PDB entry 7DUG | X-ray diffraction, 3.75 A resolution | chains A and N of the 23 polymer chains in the assembly

Chain A:
Molecule: 30S Ribosomal RNA rRNA
Source organism: Thermus thermophilus HB8
Sequence (1522 nucleotides; each row starts with the number of its first residue; note: 42 numbers in that range are skipped by the numbering (no residue carries them; nothing is unmodelled there); a row labelled like 190A-190L holds insertion residues (190A, then the next letters in order); numbering starts at 0):
     0 UUUGUUGGAGAGUCUGAUCCUGGCUCAGGGUGAACGCUGGCGGCGUGCCU
    50 AAGACAUGCAAGUCGUGCGGG
    73 CCGCGGGGUUUU
    88 ACUCCG
    95 UGGUC
   101 AGCGGCGGACGGGUGAGUAACGCGUGGGU
  129A G
   130 ACCUACCCGGAAGAGGGGGACAACCCGGGGAAACUCGGGCUAAUCCCCCA
   180 UGUGGACCCGC
190A-190L CCCUUGGGGUGU
   191 GUCCAAAGGGCUUU
   216 GCCCGCUUCCGGAUGGGCCCGCGUCCCAUCAGCUAGUUGGUGGGGUAAUG
   266 GCCCACCAAGGCGACGACGGGUAGCCGGUCUGAGAGGAUGGCCGGCCACA
   316 GGGGCACUGAGACACGGGCCCCACUCCUACGGGAGGCAGCAGUUAGGAAU
   366 CUUCCGCAAUGGGCGCAAGCCUGACGGAGCGACGCCGCUUGGAGGAAGAA
   416 GCCCUUCGGGGUGUAAACUCCUGAA
   442 CCCGGGACGAAACCCCCGACGA
   474 GGGGACUGACGGUACCGGG
   494 GUAAUAGCGCCGGCCAACUCCGUGCCAGCAGCCGCGGUAAUACGGAGGGC
   544 GCGAGCGUUACCCGGAUUCACUGGGCGUAAAGGGCGUGUAGGCGGCCUGG
   594 GGCGUCCCAUGUGAAAGACCACGGCUCAACCGUGGGGGAGCGUGGGAUAC
   644 GCUCAGGCUAGACGGUGGGAGAGGGUGGUGGAAUUCCCGGAGUAGCGGUG
   694 AAAUGCGCAGAUACCGGGAGGAACGCCGAUGGCGAAGGCAGCCACCUGGU
   744 CCACCCGUGACGCUGAGGCGCGAAAGCGUGGGGAGCAAACCGGAUUAGAU
   794 ACCCGGGUAGUCCACGCCCUAAACGAUGCGCGCUAGGUCUCUGGGUCU
   848 CCUGGGGGCCGAAGCUAACGCGUUAAGCGCGCCGCCUGGGGAGUACGGCC
   898 GCAAGGCUGAAACUCAAAGGAAUUGACGGGGGCCCGCACAAGCGGUGGAG
   948 CAUGUGGUUUAAUUCGAAGXAACGCGAAGAACCUUACCAGGCCUUGACAU
   998 GCUAGG
 1003A G
  1004 AACCCGGGUGAAAGCCUGGGGUGCCCC
1030A-1030D GCGA
  1031 GGGGAGCCCUAGCACAGGUGCUGCAUGGCCGUCGUCAGCUCGUGCCGUGA
  1081 GGUGUUGGGUUAAGUCCCGCAACGAGCGCAACCCCCGCCGUUAGUUGCCA
  1131 GCGGUUCGGCCGGGCACUCUAACGGGACUGCCCGCGAAA
  1171 GCGGGAGGAAGGAGGGGACGACGUCUGGUCAGCAUGGCCCUUACGGCCUG
  1221 GGCGACACACGUGCUACAAUGCCCACUACAAAGCGAUGCCACCCGGCAAC
  1271 GGGGAGCUAAUCGCAAAAAGGUGGGCCCAGUUCGGAUUGGGGUCUGCAAC
  1321 CCGACCCCAUGAAGCCGGAAUCGCUAGUAAUCGCGGAUCAG
 1361A C
  1362 CAUGCCGCGGUGAAUACGUUCCCGGGCCUUGUACACACXGCCXGUXACGC
  1412 CAUGGGAGCGGGCUCUACCCGAAGUCGCCGGG
  1446 AGCCUACGGG
  1459 CAGGCGCCGAGGGUAGGGCCCGUGACUGGGGCGAAGUCGUAACAAGGUAG
  1509 CUGUACCGGAAGGUGCGGCUGGAUCCACUCCUUUCU
Unresolved in the structure: 0-4, 1534-1538
Modified residues: PSU (pseudouridine-5'-monophosphate) at position 516, 7MG (7N-methyl-8-hydroguanosine-5'-monophosphate) at position 527, M2G (N2-dimethylguanosine-5'-monophosphate) at position 966, 5MC (5-methylcytidine-5'-monophosphate) at position 967, 2MG (2N-methylguanosine-5'-monophosphate) at position 1207, 5MC (5-methylcytidine-5'-monophosphate) at position 1400, 4OC (4n,o2'-methylcytidine-5'-monophosphate) at position 1402, 5MC (5-methylcytidine-5'-monophosphate) at position 1404, 5MC (5-methylcytidine-5'-monophosphate) at position 1407, UR3 (3-methyluridine-5'-monophoshate) at position 1498, MA6 (6N-dimethyladenosine-5'-monophoshate) at position 1518, MA6 (6N-dimethyladenosine-5'-monophoshate) at position 1519, PSU (pseudouridine-5'-monophosphate) at position 1540, PSU (pseudouridine-5'-monophosphate) at position 1541
Ion coordination: Mg2+ site 1: U5 (shared with 1 residue of chain H); Mg2+ site 2 near G21 (its only coordinating residue here); Mg2+ site 3 near G28 (its only coordinating residue here); Mg2+ site 4: G46, G394; Mg2+ site 5 near C48 (its only coordinating residue here); Mg2+ site 6: A59, U387; Mg2+ site 7 near G61 (its only coordinating residue here); Mg2+ site 8 near U98 (its only coordinating residue here); Mg2+ site 9: G107, G326; Mg2+ site 10: A109, G331; Mg2+ site 11 near G111 (its only coordinating residue here); Mg2+ site 12 near G117 (its only coordinating residue here); 90 more Mg2+ sites not listed
Ligand contacts: HJR (N-[(1R,2R,3R,4S,5R)-4-[(2R,6S)-6-(aminomethyl)oxan-2-yl]oxy-5-azanyl-2-[(2R,4S,5R}-5-methyl-4-(methylamino)-5-oxidanyl-oxan-2-yl]oxy-3-oxidanyl-cyclohexyl]-1,1,1-tris(fluoranyl)methanesulfonamide): 5MC_1404, G1405, U1406, 5MC_1407, A1408, C1409, G1491, A1493, G1494, U1495, C1496, G1497

Chain N:
Molecule: 30S ribosomal protein S14 type Z
Source organism: Thermus thermophilus HB8
UniProtKB: P0DOY6 (RS14Z_THET8); residues 1-61 here = UniProt positions 1-61
Chain sequence (61 residues; numbered 1 to 61; the number before each row is that of its first residue):
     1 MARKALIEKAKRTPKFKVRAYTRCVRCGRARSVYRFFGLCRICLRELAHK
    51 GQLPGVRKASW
Unresolved in the structure: 1
Ion coordination: Zn2+: Cys24, Cys27, Cys40, Cys43
Swiss-Prot annotation at these positions:
  - binding site (Zn(2+)): Cys24, Cys27, Cys40, Cys43

Chain A / chain N interface:
Contacting residue pairs - 71 pairs, chain A then chain N:
  G973(A) - Arg29(N)  sugar contact
  G973(A) - Arg41(N)  hydrogen bond to the phosphate
  A974(A) - Arg29(N)  salt bridge to the phosphate
  A974(A) - Arg31(N)  base contact
  A974(A) - Ser32(N)  phosphate contact
  A974(A) - Arg41(N)  salt bridge to the phosphate
  A975(A) - Ser32(N)  hydrogen bond to the sugar
  A975(A) - Tyr34(N)  hydrogen bond to the base
  G976(A) - Arg31(N)  phosphate contact
  G976(A) - Ser32(N)  phosphate contact
  A977(A) - Arg31(N)  salt bridge to the phosphate
  C979(A) - Val18(N)  base contact
  C979(A) - Arg19(N)  hydrogen bond to the base
  C980(A) - Val18(N)  base contact
  C980(A) - Arg19(N)  base contact
  U981(A) - Leu6(N)  phosphate contact
  U981(A) - Glu8(N)  phosphate contact
  U981(A) - Tyr21(N)  sugar contact
  U981(A) - Ala30(N)  phosphate contact
  U982(A) - Arg23(N)  salt bridge to the phosphate
  U982(A) - Ala30(N)  phosphate contact
  A983(A) - Arg3(N)  salt bridge to the phosphate
  A983(A) - Leu6(N)  phosphate contact
  A994(A) - Lys4(N)  base contact
  A994(A) - Ala5(N)  base contact
  C995(A) - Lys4(N)  hydrogen bond to the base
  A1015(A) - Lys15(N)  hydrogen bond to the phosphate
  G1047(A) - Lys4(N)  salt bridge to the phosphate
  G1048(A) - Arg3(N)  phosphate contact
  G1048(A) - Lys4(N)  hydrogen bond to the phosphate
  U1049(A) - Ala2(N)  base contact
  U1049(A) - Arg3(N)  hydrogen bond to the sugar
  C1059(A) - Arg45(N)  hydrogen bond to the phosphate
  C1060(A) - Arg45(N)  salt bridge to the phosphate
  C1114(A) - Ser60(N)  hydrogen bond to the sugar
  C1115(A) - Trp61(N)  sugar contact
  G1186(A) - Trp61(N)  base contact
  G1187(A) - Ser60(N)  hydrogen bond to the base
  G1187(A) - Trp61(N)  sugar contact
  A1188(A) - Lys58(N)  hydrogen bond to the phosphate
  A1188(A) - Ser60(N)  hydrogen bond to the sugar
  C1189(A) - Lys58(N)  salt bridge to the phosphate
  G1202(A) - Ala2(N)  phosphate contact
  G1202(A) - Cys27(N)  hydrogen bond to the sugar
  G1202(A) - Arg29(N)  sugar contact
  G1202(A) - Ile42(N)  base contact
  G1202(A) - Cys43(N)  base contact
  G1202(A) - Glu46(N)  hydrogen bond to the base
  C1203(A) - Ala2(N)  hydrogen bond to the phosphate
  C1203(A) - Cys27(N)  sugar contact
  G1216(A) - Arg3(N)  salt bridge to the phosphate
  G1216(A) - Ala5(N)  phosphate contact
  C1217(A) - Ala5(N)  phosphate contact
  C1217(A) - Glu8(N)  phosphate contact
  U1219(A) - Arg19(N)  salt bridge to the phosphate
  G1316(A) - Lys17(N)  salt bridge to the phosphate
  G1316(A) - Val18(N)  phosphate contact
  C1317(A) - Phe16(N)  stacking on the base
  C1317(A) - Lys17(N)  phosphate contact
  C1317(A) - Arg19(N)  base contact
  A1357(A) - Tyr34(N)  sugar contact
  U1358(A) - Thr22(N)  phosphate contact
  U1358(A) - Val33(N)  sugar contact
  U1358(A) - Tyr34(N)  sugar contact
  U1358(A) - Arg35(N)  hydrogen bond to the phosphate
  U1358(A) - Phe36(N)  phosphate contact
  C1359(A) - Thr22(N)  hydrogen bond to the phosphate
  C1359(A) - Arg35(N)  salt bridge to the phosphate
  A1360(A) - Arg35(N)  salt bridge to the phosphate
  G1368(A) - Trp61(N)  phosphate contact
  C1369(A) - Trp61(N)  hydrogen bond to the phosphate
Interface residues without a listed pair, chain A (40 interface residues in all): A996, A1016, C1218
Interface residues without a listed pair, chain N (36 interface residues in all): Lys11, Ala20, Arg26, Gly28, Ala59

Overview:
Chain A and chain N form an interface of 40 and 36 residues respectively; the contacts include 19 hydrogen
bonds, 13 salt bridges and 1 aromatic stacking contact. Polar contacts include A975(A)-Tyr34(N),
C979(A)-Arg19(N) and C995(A)-Lys4(N). Bound to chain A: compound HJR.
Here chain A is 30S Ribosomal RNA rRNA and chain N is 30S ribosomal protein S14 type Z, both from Thermus
thermophilus HB8. Entry 7DUG (Crystal structure of the Thermus thermophilus (HB8) 30S ribosomal subunit with
mRNA and cognate transfer RNA ...) was determined by X-ray diffraction.
